Entry 5DN6 (X-ray diffraction, 3.98 A resolution); this record covers chains A and G of the 29 polymer chains in the assembly.

# Chain A
Molecule: ATP synthase subunit alpha
Organism: Paracoccus denitrificans
Notes: EC 7.1.2.2
Reference sequence: A1B8N8 (ATPA_PARDP); residue numbers follow UniProt; this construct covers 1-511
Amino-acid sequence (511 residues; each row starts with the number of its first residue):
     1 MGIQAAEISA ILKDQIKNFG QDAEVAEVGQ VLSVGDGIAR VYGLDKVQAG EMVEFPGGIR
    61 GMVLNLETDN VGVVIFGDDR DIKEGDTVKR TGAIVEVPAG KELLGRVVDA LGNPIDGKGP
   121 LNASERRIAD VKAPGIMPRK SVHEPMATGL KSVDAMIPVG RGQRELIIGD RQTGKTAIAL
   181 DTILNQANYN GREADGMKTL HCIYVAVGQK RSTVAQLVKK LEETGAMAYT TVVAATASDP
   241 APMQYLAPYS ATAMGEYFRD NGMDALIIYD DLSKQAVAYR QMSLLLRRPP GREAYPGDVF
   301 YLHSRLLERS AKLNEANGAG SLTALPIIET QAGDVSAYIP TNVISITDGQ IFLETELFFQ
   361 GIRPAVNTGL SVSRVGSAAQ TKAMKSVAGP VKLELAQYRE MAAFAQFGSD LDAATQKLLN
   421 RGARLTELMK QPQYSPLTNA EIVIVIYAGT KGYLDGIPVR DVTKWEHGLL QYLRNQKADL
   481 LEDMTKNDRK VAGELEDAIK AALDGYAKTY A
Unresolved in the structure: 1, 191-195
Metal / ion sites: Mg2+: Thr-176 (together with ATP)
Small-molecule neighbours: ATP (adenosine-5'-triphosphate): Asp-170, Arg-171, Gln-172, Thr-173, Gly-174, Lys-175, Thr-176, Ala-177, Glu-329, Phe-358, Arg-363, Pro-364, Gln-431, Pro-432, Gln-433, Tyr-434

# Chain G
Molecule: ATP synthase gamma chain
Organism: Paracoccus denitrificans
Reference sequence: A1B8N9 (ATPG_PARDP); residue numbers follow UniProt; this construct covers 1-290
Amino-acid sequence (290 residues; numbered 1 to 290; the number before each row is that of its first residue):
     1 MPSLKDLKNR IGSVKNTRKI TKAMQMVAAA KLRRAQEAAE AARPYADRMA AVMAGLTAAA
    61 AGSDMAPRLL AGTGEDRRHL LVVMTSERGL AGGFNSSIVK LARLRLQELQ AQGKQVSILT
   121 VGKKGREQLK REYGDLFVNH VDLSEVKRIG YDNARAIADE ILDRFDNGEF DVATLFYNRF
   181 ESVISQVPTA RQVIPAVIEE GEAGASSLYD YEPDENAILN DLLPRSVATQ VFAALLENAA
   241 SEQGARMTAM DNATRNAGDM IDRLTTVYNR SRQAAITKEL IEIISGAEAL
Unresolved in the structure: 1-2, 63-64, 75-78, 112-115, 145-147, 168-170, 201-212

# Chain A / chain G interface
Contacting residue pairs (14):
  Arg-287(A) / Leu-290(G)
  Pro-290(A) / Ile-283(G)  hydrophobic
  Gly-291(A) / Leu-280(G)
  Arg-292(A) / Leu-280(G)
  Glu-293(A) / Glu-279(G)
  Ala-294(A) / Ile-283(G)
  Ala-332(A) / Lys-8(G)
  Phe-404(A) / Ala-23(G)  hydrophobic
  Phe-404(A) / Met-26(G)  hydrophobic
  Phe-404(A) / Val-27(G)  hydrophobic
  Phe-407(A) / Val-27(G)  hydrophobic
  Asp-410(A) / Lys-31(G)
  Asp-410(A) / Arg-34(G)  salt bridge
  Leu-411(A) / Arg-34(G)
Other interface residues (no listed pair), chain A (12 interface residues in all): Ser-409
Other interface residues (no listed pair), chain G (15 interface residues in all): Met-24, Ala-30, Ile-276, Ile-284, Ala-287

# Summary
12 residues of chain A and 15 residues of chain G are in contact; the contacts include 1 salt bridge. The
salt-bridged pair is Asp-410(A)/Arg-34(G). Ligands of chain A: ATP.
Chain A is ATP synthase subunit alpha and chain G is ATP synthase gamma chain, both from Paracoccus
denitrificans; the structure, ATP synthase from Paracoccus denitrificans, was determined by X-ray diffraction.
